Entry 7UJD (electron microscopy, 2.50 A resolution); this record covers chains C and D of the 6 polymer chains in the assembly.

Chain C:
Molecule: Fab 14 LC CDRs
From: Homo sapiens
Notes: antibody fragment or engineered binder
Amino-acid sequence (217 residues; numbered 1 to 217; the number before each row is that of its first residue):
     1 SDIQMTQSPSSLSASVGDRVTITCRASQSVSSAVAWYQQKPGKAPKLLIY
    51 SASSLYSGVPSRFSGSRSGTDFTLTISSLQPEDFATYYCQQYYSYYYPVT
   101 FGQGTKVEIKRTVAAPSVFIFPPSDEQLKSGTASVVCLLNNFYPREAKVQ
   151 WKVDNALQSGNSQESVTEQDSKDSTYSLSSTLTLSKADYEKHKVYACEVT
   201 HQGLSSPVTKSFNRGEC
Unresolved in the structure: 4-26, 35-89, 100-217

Chain D:
Molecule: Fab 14 HC CDRs
From: Homo sapiens
Notes: antibody fragment or engineered binder
Amino-acid sequence (231 residues; row label = number of the first residue in the row):
     1 EISEVQLVESGGGLVQPGGSLRLSCAASGFNVYYYSIHWVRQAPGKGLEW
    51 VASIYPYYSYTSYADSVKGRFTISADTSKNTAYLQMNSLRAEDTAVYYCA
   101 RYQSSSYGYGLDYWGQGTLVTVSSASTKGPSVFPLAPSSKSTSGGTAALG
   151 CLVKDYFPEPVTVSWNSGALTSGVHTFPAVLQSSGLYSLSSVVTVPSSSL
   201 GTQTYICNVNHKPSNTKVDKKVEPKSCDKTH
Unresolved in the structure: 1-33, 39-51, 63-100, 111-231

How chain C and chain D interact:
Pairs across the interface - 16 pairs, chain C then chain D:
  Tyr92(C) with Tyr102(D); Tyr107(D); Gly108(D); Tyr109(D); Gly110(D)
  Tyr95(C) with Tyr55(D); Tyr57(D); Tyr60(D); Tyr102(D), hydrophobic; Ser104(D); Ser105(D), hydrogen bond (side chain-backbone); Ser106(D); Tyr107(D); Gly108(D), hydrogen bond (side chain-backbone)
  Tyr96(C) with Tyr60(D)
  Val99(C) with Tyr102(D)
Also at the interface, not in a pair above, chain D (14 interface residues in all): His38, Tyr58, Ser62

Overview:
4 residues of chain C and 14 residues of chain D are in contact; the contacts include 2 hydrogen bonds. Among
the polar pairs are Tyr95(C)-Ser105(D) and Tyr95(C)-Gly108(D).
Here chain C is Fab 14 LC CDRs and chain D is Fab 14 HC CDRs, both from Homo sapiens. Entry 7UJD (PSMD2
Structure bound to MC1 and Fab8/14) was determined by electron microscopy (same publication as 7UIH).
